Entry 7F37 (X-ray diffraction, 2.90 A resolution); this record covers chains A and D of the 6 polymer chains in the assembly.

== Chain A ==
Protein: GNAT family N-acetyltransferase
Source organism: Escherichia coli O157:H7
Reference sequence: A0A7U8MJD7 (A0A7U8MJD7_ECO57); numbering as in UniProt (aligned over 1-161)
Sequence (169 residues; numbered 1 to 169; the number before each row is that of its first residue):
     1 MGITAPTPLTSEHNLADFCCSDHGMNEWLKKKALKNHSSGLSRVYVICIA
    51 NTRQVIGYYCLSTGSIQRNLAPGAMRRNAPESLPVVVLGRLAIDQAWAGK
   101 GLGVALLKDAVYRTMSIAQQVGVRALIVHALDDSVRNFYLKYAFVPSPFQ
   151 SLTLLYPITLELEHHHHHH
Not modelled in the structure: 1, 163-169
Construct notes: expression tag (162-169)

== Chain D ==
Protein: DUF1778 domain-containing protein
Source organism: Escherichia coli O157:H7
Reference sequence: A0A7U8MLT5 (A0A7U8MLT5_ECO57); residues 1-92 here = UniProt positions 1-92
Sequence (92 residues; each row starts with the number of its first residue):
     1 MKPESKEAPINIRAKASQRDLIDMAANLVAKSRTDFMLDAACREAQDILL
    51 DQRLFILDDEQYDAFLAALDAPITAERQAKINALMNRKSPWE
Not modelled in the structure: 86-92

== Interface between chain A and chain D ==
Residue-residue contacts (4; chain A residue first):
  Lys31(A) - Glu44(D)  salt bridge
  Lys32(A) - Arg43(D)
  Leu131(A) - Leu21(D)  hydrophobic
  Leu152(A) - Met24(D)  hydrophobic

== Summary ==
The chain A/chain D interface involves 4 residues from each chain, with 1 salt bridge. Its one salt-bridged
contact is Lys31(A)-Glu44(D).
Chain A is GNAT family N-acetyltransferase and chain D is DUF1778 domain-containing protein, both from
Escherichia coli O157:H7; the structure, Crystal structure of AtaT2-AtaR2 complex, was determined by X-ray
diffraction (same publication as 7F36).
